Entry 4J8O (X-ray diffraction, 1.63 A resolution); this record covers chains A and B.

Chain A:
Protein: Histone-lysine N-methyltransferase SETD7
Organism: Homo sapiens
Notes: EC 2.1.1.43
Reference sequence: Q8WTS6 (SETD7_HUMAN); residues 110-366 here = UniProt positions 110-366
Amino-acid sequence (261 residues; numbered 106 to 366; the number before each row is that of its first residue):
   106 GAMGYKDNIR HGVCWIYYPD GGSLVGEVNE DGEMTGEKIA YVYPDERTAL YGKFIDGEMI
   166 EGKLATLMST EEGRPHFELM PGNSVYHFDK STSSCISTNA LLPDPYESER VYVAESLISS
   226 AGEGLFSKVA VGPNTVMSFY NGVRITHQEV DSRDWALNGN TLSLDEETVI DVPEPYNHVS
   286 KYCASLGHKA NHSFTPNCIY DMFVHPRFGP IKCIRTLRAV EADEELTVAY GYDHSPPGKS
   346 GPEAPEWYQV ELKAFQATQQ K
Disordered / not traced: 106-115, 342-345, 365-366
Differences from the reference sequence: expression tag (106-109)
Residues lining bound ligands: S-adenosylhomocysteine (SAH): Ile223, Ser225, Ala226, Gly227, Glu228, Gly264, Asn265, Asn282, His293, Lys294, Ala295, Asn296, His297, Tyr335, Trp352
UniProt features mapped onto this chain:
  - binding site (S-adenosyl-L-methionine): Ala226 to Glu228, Asn296, His297, Glu356
  - site (Histone H3K4 binding): Tyr245, Asp256, Thr266, Lys317, Tyr335
Reported in the primary citation:
  - binding site for S-adenosylhomocysteine: Tyr335

Chain B:
Protein: Transcription initiation factor TFIID subunit 10
Reference sequence: Q12962 (TAF10_HUMAN); residues 186-195 here = UniProt positions 186-195
Amino-acid sequence (11 residues; row label = number of the first residue in the row):
   185 XSKSADRKYT L
Disordered / not traced: 185, 193-195
Differences from the reference sequence: expression tag (185); engineered mutation Ala189 (Lys in Q12962)
Modified residues: ACE (acetyl group) at position 185

Chain A / chain B interface:
Pairs across the interface (25):
  His252(A) - Arg191(B)
  Val255(A) - Lys187(B)
  Asp256(A) - Ser186(B)  hydrogen bond (side chain-backbone)
  Asp256(A) - Lys187(B)  hydrogen bond (side chain-backbone)
  Arg258(A) - Lys187(B)  hydrogen bond (backbone-side chain)
  Trp260(A) - Lys187(B)
  Asn263(A) - Lys187(B)
  Thr266(A) - Lys187(B)  hydrogen bond (side chain-backbone)
  Thr266(A) - Ser188(B)
  Thr266(A) - Ala189(B)  hydrogen bond (backbone-backbone)
  Leu267(A) - Ala189(B)
  Leu267(A) - Asp190(B)
  Ser268(A) - Ser188(B)
  Ser268(A) - Ala189(B)  hydrogen bond (backbone-backbone)
  Ser268(A) - Arg191(B)
  Glu271(A) - Arg191(B)
  Tyr305(A) - Asp190(B)
  Lys317(A) - Asp190(B)  salt bridge
  Tyr335(A) - Ala189(B)
  Tyr335(A) - Asp190(B)  hydrogen bond (backbone-backbone)
  Gly336(A) - Asp190(B)
  Tyr337(A) - Ser188(B)
  Tyr337(A) - Ala189(B)
  Glu348(A) - Ser186(B)
  Glu348(A) - Lys187(B)
Other interface residues (no listed pair), chain A (18 interface residues in all): Asp270, Val274

Summary:
The interface between chain A and chain B involves 18 residues on one side and 6 on the other, with 7 hydrogen
bonds and 1 salt bridge. Among the polar pairs are Lys317(A)-Asp190(B), Asp256(A)-Ser186(B) and
Asp256(A)-Lys187(B). Bound to chain A: S-adenosylhomocysteine. From the paper: a binding site for
S-adenosylhomocysteine at Tyr335(A).
Chain A is Histone-lysine N-methyltransferase SETD7 (Homo sapiens) and chain B is Transcription initiation
factor TFIID subunit 10; the structure, SET7/9 in complex with TAF10K189A peptide and AdoHcy, was determined
by X-ray diffraction, deposited together with 4J7I and 4J83.
